9L5T - chains A and 8 of the 42 polymer chains in the assembly; structure by electron microscopy, 3.50 A resolution.

[Chain A]
Molecule: PRP8
Source organism: Chaetomium thermophilum (strain DSM 1495 / CBS 144.50 / IMI 039719)
Sequence (2463 residues; each row starts with the number of its first residue):
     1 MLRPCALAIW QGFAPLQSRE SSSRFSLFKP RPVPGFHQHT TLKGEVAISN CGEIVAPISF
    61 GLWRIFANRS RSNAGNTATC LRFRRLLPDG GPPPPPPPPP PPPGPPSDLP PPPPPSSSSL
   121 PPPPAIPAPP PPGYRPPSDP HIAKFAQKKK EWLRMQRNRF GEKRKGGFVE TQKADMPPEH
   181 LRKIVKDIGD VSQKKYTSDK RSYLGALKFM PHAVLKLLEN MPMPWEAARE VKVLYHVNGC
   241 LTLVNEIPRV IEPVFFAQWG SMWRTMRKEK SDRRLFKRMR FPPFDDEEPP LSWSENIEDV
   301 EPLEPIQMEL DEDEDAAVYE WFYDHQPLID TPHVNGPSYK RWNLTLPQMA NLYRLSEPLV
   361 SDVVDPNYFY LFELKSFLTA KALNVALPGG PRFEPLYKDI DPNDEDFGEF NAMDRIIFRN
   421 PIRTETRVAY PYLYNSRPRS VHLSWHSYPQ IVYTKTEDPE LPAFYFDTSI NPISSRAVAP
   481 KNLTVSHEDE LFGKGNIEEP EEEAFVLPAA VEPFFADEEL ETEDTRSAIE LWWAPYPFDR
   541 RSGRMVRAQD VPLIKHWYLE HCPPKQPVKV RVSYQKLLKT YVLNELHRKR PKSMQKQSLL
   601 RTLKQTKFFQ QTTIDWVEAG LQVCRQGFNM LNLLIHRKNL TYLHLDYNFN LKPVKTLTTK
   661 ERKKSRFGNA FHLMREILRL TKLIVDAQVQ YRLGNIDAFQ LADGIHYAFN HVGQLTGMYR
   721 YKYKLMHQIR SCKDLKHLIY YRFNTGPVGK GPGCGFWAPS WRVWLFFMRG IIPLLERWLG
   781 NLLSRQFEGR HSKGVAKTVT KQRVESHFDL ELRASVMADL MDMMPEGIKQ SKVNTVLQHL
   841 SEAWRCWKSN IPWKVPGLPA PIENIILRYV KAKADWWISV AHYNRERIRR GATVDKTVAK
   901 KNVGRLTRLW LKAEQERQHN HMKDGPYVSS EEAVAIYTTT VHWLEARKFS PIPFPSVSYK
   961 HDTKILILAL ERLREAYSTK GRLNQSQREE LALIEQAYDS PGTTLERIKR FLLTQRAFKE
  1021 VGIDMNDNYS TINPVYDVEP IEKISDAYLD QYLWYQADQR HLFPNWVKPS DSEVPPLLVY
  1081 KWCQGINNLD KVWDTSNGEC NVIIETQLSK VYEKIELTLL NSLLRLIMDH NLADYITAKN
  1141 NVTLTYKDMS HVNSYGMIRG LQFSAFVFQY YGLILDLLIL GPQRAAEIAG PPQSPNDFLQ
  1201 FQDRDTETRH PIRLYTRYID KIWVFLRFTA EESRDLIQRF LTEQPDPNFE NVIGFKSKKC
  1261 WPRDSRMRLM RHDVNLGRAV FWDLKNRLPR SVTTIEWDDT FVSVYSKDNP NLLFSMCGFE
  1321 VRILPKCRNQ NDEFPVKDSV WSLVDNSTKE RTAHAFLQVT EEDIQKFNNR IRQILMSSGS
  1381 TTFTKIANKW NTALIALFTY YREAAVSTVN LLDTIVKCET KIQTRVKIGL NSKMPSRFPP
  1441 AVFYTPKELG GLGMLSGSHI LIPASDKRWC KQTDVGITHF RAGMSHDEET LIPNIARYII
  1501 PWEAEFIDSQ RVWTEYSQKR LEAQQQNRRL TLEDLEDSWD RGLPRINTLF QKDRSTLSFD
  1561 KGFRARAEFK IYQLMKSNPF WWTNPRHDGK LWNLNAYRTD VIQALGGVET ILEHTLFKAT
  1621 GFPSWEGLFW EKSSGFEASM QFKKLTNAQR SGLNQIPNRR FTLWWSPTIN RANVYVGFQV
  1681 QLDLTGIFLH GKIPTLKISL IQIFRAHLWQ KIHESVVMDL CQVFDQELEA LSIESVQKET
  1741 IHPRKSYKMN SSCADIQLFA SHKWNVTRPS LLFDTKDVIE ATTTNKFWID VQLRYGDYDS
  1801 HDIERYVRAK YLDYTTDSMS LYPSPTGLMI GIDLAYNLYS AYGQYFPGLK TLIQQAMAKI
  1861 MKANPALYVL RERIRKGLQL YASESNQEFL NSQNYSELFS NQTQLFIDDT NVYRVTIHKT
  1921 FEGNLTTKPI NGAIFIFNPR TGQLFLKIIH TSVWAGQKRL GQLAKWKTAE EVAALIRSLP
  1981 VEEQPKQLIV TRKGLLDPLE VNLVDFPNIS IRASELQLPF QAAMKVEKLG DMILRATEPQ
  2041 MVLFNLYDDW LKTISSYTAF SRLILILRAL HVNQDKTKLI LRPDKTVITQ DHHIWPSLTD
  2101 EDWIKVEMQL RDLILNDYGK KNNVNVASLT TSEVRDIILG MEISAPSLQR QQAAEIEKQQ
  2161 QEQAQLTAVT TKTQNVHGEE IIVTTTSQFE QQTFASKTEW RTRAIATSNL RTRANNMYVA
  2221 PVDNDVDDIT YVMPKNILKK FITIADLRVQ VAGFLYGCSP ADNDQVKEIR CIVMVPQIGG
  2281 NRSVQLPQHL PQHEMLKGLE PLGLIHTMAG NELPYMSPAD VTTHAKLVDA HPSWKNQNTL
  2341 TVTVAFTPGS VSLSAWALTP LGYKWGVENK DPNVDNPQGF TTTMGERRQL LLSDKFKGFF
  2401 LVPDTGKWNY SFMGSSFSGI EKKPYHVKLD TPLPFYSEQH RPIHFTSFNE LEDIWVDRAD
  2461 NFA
Not modelled in the structure: 1-141, 1884-1897, 2147-2463

[Chain 8]
Molecule: Unknown mRNA
Source organism: Chaetomium thermophilum (strain DSM 1495 / CBS 144.50 / IMI 039719)
Sequence (22 nucleotides; numbered -7 to 14; the number before each row is that of its first residue; numbers below 1 keep their minus sign (Y5P-7 is residue -7)):
    -7 XXXXXXXXXX XXXXXXNXXX XX
Not modelled in the structure: 9
Modified residues: Y5P (1-(5-O-phosphono-beta-D-ribofuranosyl)-1,4-dihydropyrimidine) at position -7, P5P (purine riboside-5'-monophosphate) at position -6, Y5P (1-(5-O-phosphono-beta-D-ribofuranosyl)-1,4-dihydropyrimidine) at position -5, Y5P (1-(5-O-phosphono-beta-D-ribofuranosyl)-1,4-dihydropyrimidine) at position -4, P5P (purine riboside-5'-monophosphate) at position -3, P5P (purine riboside-5'-monophosphate) at position -2, P5P (purine riboside-5'-monophosphate) at position -1, P5P (purine riboside-5'-monophosphate) at position 0, P5P (purine riboside-5'-monophosphate) at position 1, Y5P (1-(5-O-phosphono-beta-D-ribofuranosyl)-1,4-dihydropyrimidine) at position 2, P5P (purine riboside-5'-monophosphate) at position 3, Y5P (1-(5-O-phosphono-beta-D-ribofuranosyl)-1,4-dihydropyrimidine) at position 4, P5P (purine riboside-5'-monophosphate) at position 5, Y5P (1-(5-O-phosphono-beta-D-ribofuranosyl)-1,4-dihydropyrimidine) at position 6, P5P (purine riboside-5'-monophosphate) at position 7, Y5P (1-(5-O-phosphono-beta-D-ribofuranosyl)-1,4-dihydropyrimidine) at position 8, Y5P (1-(5-O-phosphono-beta-D-ribofuranosyl)-1,4-dihydropyrimidine) at position 10, Y5P (1-(5-O-phosphono-beta-D-ribofuranosyl)-1,4-dihydropyrimidine) at position 11, Y5P (1-(5-O-phosphono-beta-D-ribofuranosyl)-1,4-dihydropyrimidine) at position 12, Y5P (1-(5-O-phosphono-beta-D-ribofuranosyl)-1,4-dihydropyrimidine) at position 13, Y5P (1-(5-O-phosphono-beta-D-ribofuranosyl)-1,4-dihydropyrimidine) at position 14

[Interface between chain A and chain 8]
Residue-residue contacts (28; chain A residue first):
  Thr659(A) - P5P_3(8)  phosphate contact
  Lys660(A) - Y5P_4(8)  phosphate contact
  Lys660(A) - P5P_5(8)  salt bridge to the phosphate
  Lys663(A) - Y5P_4(8)  salt bridge to the phosphate
  Arg666(A) - P5P_-3(8)  phosphate contact
  Arg666(A) - P5P_-2(8)  salt bridge to the phosphate
  Arg666(A) - P5P_-1(8)  salt bridge to the phosphate
  Tyr719(A) - Y5P_-5(8)  sugar contact
  Tyr719(A) - Y5P_-4(8)  hydrogen bond to the phosphate
  Arg720(A) - Y5P_-4(8)  salt bridge to the phosphate
  Tyr723(A) - P5P_-6(8)  sugar contact
  Tyr723(A) - Y5P_-5(8)  sugar contact
  Met726(A) - P5P_-6(8)  sugar contact
  Arg730(A) - Y5P_-7(8)  salt bridge to the phosphate
  Ser1432(A) - Y5P_-5(8)  phosphate contact
  Lys1433(A) - P5P_-6(8)  sugar contact
  Lys1433(A) - Y5P_-5(8)  hydrogen bond to the phosphate
  Met1434(A) - P5P_-6(8)  sugar contact
  Met1434(A) - Y5P_-5(8)  hydrogen bond to the phosphate
  Pro1435(A) - Y5P_-7(8)  sugar contact
  Pro1435(A) - P5P_-6(8)  sugar contact
  Ser1651(A) - P5P_1(8)  base contact
  Tyr1675(A) - P5P_-6(8)  base contact
  Val1676(A) - P5P_-6(8)  sugar contact
  Val1676(A) - Y5P_-5(8)  sugar contact
  Gly1691(A) - Y5P_-4(8)  phosphate contact
  Lys1692(A) - Y5P_-4(8)  hydrogen bond to the phosphate
  Lys1692(A) - P5P_-3(8)  salt bridge to the phosphate
Other interface residues (no listed pair), chain A (21 interface residues in all): Tyr721, Asn1431, Ala1648

[In short]
The interface between chain A and chain 8 involves 21 residues on one side and 11 on the other; the contacts
include 4 hydrogen bonds and 7 salt bridges. Among the polar pairs are Tyr719(A)-Y5P_-4(8),
Lys1433(A)-Y5P_-5(8) and Met1434(A)-Y5P_-5(8).
Here chain A is PRP8 and chain 8 is Unknown mRNA, both from Chaetomium thermophilum (strain DSM 1495 / CBS
144.50 / IMI 039719). Entry 9L5T (Cryo-EM structure of the thermophile spliceosome (state B*Q2)) was
determined by electron microscopy, deposited together with 9L5R and 9L5S.
